Entry 8VX6 (electron microscopy, 3.20 A resolution); this record covers chains I and G of the 11 polymer chains in the assembly.

[Chain I]
Molecule: 167-nt DNA strand
Sequence (167 nucleotides; each row starts with the number of its first residue; numbers below 1 keep their minus sign (DA-83 is residue -83)):
   -83 ATCGGCCGCC ACAGGATGTA TATATCTGAC ACGTGCCTGG AGACTAGGGA GTAATCCCCT
   -23 TGGCGGTTAA AACGCGGGGG ACAGCGCGTA CGTGCGTTTA AGCGGTGCTA GAGCTGTCTA
    37 CGACCAATTG AGCGGCCTCG GCACCGGGAT TCTCCAGGGC GGCCGAT
Unresolved in the structure: -83 to -75, 82-83

[Chain G]
Protein: Histone H2A
Source organism: Xenopus laevis
UniProtKB: Q6AZJ8 (Q6AZJ8_XENLA); residues 0-129 here correspond to UniProt positions 1-130 (UniProt number = residue number + 1)
Sequence (165 residues; numbered -35 to 129; the number before each row is that of its first residue; numbers below 1 keep their minus sign (Met-35 is residue -35)):
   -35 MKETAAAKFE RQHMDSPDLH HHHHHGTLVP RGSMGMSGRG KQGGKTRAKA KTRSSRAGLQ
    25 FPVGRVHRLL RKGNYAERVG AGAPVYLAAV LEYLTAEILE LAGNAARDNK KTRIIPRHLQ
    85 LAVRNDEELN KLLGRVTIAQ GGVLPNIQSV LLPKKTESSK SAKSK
Unresolved in the structure: -35 to 8, 119-129
Differences from the reference sequence: expression tag (-35 to -1)

[Chain I / chain G interface]
Contacting residue pairs (21):
  DG38(I) - Arg42(G)  phosphate contact
  DG38(I) - Val43(G)  sugar contact
  DG38(I) - Gly44(G)  phosphate contact
  DG38(I) - Ala45(G)  phosphate contact
  DA39(I) - Arg35(G)  salt bridge to the phosphate
  DA39(I) - Arg42(G)  phosphate contact
  DA39(I) - Val43(G)  hydrogen bond to the phosphate
  DA43(I) - Lys9(G)  hydrogen bond to the sugar
  DA43(I) - Arg11(G)  hydrogen bond to the base
  DT44(I) - Lys9(G)  phosphate contact
  DT44(I) - Arg11(G)  hydrogen bond to the sugar
  DT45(I) - Lys9(G)  phosphate contact
  DA47(I) - Thr16(G)  sugar contact
  DG48(I) - Arg29(G)  phosphate contact
  DC49(I) - Arg29(G)  salt bridge to the phosphate
  DG57(I) - Thr76(G)  hydrogen bond to the phosphate
  DG57(I) - Arg77(G)  hydrogen bond to the sugar
  DC58(I) - Lys75(G)  phosphate contact
  DC58(I) - Thr76(G)  hydrogen bond to the phosphate
  DC58(I) - Arg77(G)  hydrogen bond to the phosphate
  DA59(I) - Lys75(G)  salt bridge to the phosphate
Interface residues without a listed pair, chain I (12 interface residues in all): DG46
Interface residues without a listed pair, chain G (16 interface residues in all): Lys13, Ala14, His31, Glu41

[Overview]
Chain I and chain G form an interface of 12 and 16 residues respectively, with 8 hydrogen bonds and 3 salt
bridges. Polar pairs include DA43(I)-Arg11(G), DA43(I)-Lys9(G) and DT44(I)-Arg11(G).
Chain I is a 167-nt DNA strand and chain G is Histone H2A (Xenopus laevis); the structure, Human OGG1 bound at
the nucleosomal DNA entry site, was determined by electron microscopy together with 8VX4 and 8VX5 from the
same study.
